Entry 4C2M (X-ray diffraction, 2.80 A resolution); this record covers chains A and E of the 15 polymer chains in the assembly.

[Chain A]
Protein: DNA-directed RNA polymerase I subunit RPA190
Organism: Saccharomyces cerevisiae
Notes: EC 2.7.7.6
UniProt: P10964 (RPA1_YEAST); numbering as in UniProt (aligned over 1-1664)
Chain sequence (1664 residues; each row starts with the number of its first residue):
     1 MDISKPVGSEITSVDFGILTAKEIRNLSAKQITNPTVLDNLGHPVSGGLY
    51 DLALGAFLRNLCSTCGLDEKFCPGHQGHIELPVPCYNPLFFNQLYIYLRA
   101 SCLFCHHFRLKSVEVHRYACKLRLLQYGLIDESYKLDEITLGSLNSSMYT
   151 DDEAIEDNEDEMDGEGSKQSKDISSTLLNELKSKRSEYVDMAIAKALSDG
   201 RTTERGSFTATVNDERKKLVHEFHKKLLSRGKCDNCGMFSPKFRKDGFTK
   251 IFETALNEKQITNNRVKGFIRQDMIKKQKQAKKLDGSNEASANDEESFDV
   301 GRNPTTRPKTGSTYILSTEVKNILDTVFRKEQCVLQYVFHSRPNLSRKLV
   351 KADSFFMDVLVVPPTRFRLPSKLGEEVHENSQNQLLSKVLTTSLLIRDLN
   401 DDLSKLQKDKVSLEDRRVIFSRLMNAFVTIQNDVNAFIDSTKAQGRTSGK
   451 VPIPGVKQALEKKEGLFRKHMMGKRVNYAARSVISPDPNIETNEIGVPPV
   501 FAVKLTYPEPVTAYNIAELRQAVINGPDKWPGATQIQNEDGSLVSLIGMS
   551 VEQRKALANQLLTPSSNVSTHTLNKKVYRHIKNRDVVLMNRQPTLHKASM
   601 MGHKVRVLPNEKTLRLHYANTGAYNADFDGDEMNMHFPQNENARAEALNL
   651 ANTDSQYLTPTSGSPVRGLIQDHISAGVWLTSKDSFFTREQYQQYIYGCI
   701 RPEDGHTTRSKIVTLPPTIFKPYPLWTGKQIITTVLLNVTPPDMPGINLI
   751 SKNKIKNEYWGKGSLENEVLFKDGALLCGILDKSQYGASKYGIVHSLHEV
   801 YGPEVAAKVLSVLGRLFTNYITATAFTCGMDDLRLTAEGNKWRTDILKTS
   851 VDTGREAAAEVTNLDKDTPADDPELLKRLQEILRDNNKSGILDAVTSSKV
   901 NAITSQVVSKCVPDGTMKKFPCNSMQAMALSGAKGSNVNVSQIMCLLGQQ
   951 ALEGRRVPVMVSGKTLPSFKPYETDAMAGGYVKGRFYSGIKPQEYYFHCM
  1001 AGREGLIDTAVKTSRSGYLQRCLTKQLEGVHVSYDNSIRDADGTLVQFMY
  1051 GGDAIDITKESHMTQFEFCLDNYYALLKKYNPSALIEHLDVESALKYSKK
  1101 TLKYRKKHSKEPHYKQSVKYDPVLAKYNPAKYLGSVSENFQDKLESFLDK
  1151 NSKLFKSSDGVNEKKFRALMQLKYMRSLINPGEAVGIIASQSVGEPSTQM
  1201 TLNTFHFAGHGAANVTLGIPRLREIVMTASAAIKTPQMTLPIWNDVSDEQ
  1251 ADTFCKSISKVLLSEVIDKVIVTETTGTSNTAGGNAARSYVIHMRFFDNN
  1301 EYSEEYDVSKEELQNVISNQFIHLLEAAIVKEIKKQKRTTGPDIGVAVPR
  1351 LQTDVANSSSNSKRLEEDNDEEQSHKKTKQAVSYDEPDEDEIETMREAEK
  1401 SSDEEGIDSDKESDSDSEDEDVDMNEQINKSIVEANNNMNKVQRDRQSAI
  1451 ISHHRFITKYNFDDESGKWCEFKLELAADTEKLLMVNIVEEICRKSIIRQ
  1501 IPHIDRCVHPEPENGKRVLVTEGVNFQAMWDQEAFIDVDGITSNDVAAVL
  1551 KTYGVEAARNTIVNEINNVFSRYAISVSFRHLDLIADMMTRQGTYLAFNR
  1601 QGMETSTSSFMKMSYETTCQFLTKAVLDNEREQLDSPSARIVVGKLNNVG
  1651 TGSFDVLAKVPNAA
Disordered / not traced: 142-173, 274-311, 1206-1212, 1277-1285, 1340-1341, 1350-1360, 1396-1439
Metal / ion sites: Zn2+ site 1: Cys62, Cys65, Cys72, His75; Zn2+ site 2: Cys102, Cys105, Cys233, Cys236
What the authors report for this chain:
  - contacts within the chain: Arg1015-Asp1385, Arg1015-Asp1388
  - catalytic residues: Asp627, Asp629, Asp631 (proposed by the authors, not directly observed)
  - conformationally variable residues (side-chain flip): Asp627, Asp629

[Chain E]
Protein: DNA-directed RNA polymerases I, II, and III subunit rpabc 1
Organism: Saccharomyces cerevisiae
UniProt: P20434 (RPAB1_YEAST); numbering as in UniProt (aligned over 1-215)
Chain sequence (215 residues; numbered 1 to 215; the number before each row is that of its first residue):
     1 MDQENERNISRLWRAFRTVKEMVKDRGYFITQEEVELPLEDFKAKYCDSM
    51 GRPQRKMMSFQANPTEESISKFPDMGSLWVEFCDEPSVGVKTMKTFVIHI
   101 QEKNFQTGIFVYQNNITPSAMKLVPSIPPATIETFNEAALVVNITHHELV
   151 PKHIRLSSDEKRELLKRYRLKESQLPRIQRADPVALYLGLKRGEVVKIIR
   201 KSETSGRYASYRICM
Disordered / not traced: 1-3

[Chain A / chain E interface]
Pairs across the interface - 101 pairs, chain A then chain E:
  Ile130(A) - Met215(E)  hydrophobic
  Asp131(A) - Arg192(E)
  Asp131(A) - Met215(E)
  Tyr134(A) - Arg192(E)
  Ser207(A) - Lys171(E)  hydrogen bond
  Thr209(A) - Ser173(E)  hydrogen bond
  Thr209(A) - Gln174(E)
  Thr211(A) - Ser173(E)  hydrogen bond (side chain-backbone)
  Thr211(A) - Arg177(E)
  Asp214(A) - Arg177(E)  salt bridge
  Glu215(A) - Arg177(E)  salt bridge
  Asp1035(A) - Tyr168(E)
  Arg1039(A) - Tyr168(E)  hydrogen bond (side chain-backbone)
  Arg1039(A) - Leu170(E)
  Asp1042(A) - Gln174(E)  hydrogen bond (backbone-side chain)
  Gly1043(A) - Gln174(E)
  Thr1044(A) - Gln174(E)
  Leu1045(A) - Gln174(E)  hydrogen bond (backbone-backbone)
  Leu1045(A) - Pro176(E)
  Phe1048(A) - Tyr168(E)
  Phe1048(A) - Leu175(E)  hydrophobic
  Phe1048(A) - Tyr208(E)  hydrogen bond (backbone-side chain)
  Phe1048(A) - Ser210(E)
  Phe1048(A) - Tyr211(E)
  Met1049(A) - Tyr208(E)  hydrogen bond (backbone-side chain)
  Gly1051(A) - Ser202(E)  hydrogen bond (backbone-side chain)
  Gly1051(A) - Thr204(E)
  Gly1051(A) - Ser205(E)
  Gly1052(A) - Ser205(E)  hydrogen bond (backbone-side chain)
  Gly1052(A) - Tyr208(E)
  Asp1053(A) - Thr204(E)
  Asp1053(A) - Ser205(E)
  His1113(A) - Thr145(E)
  His1113(A) - His146(E)
  His1113(A) - His147(E)  hydrogen bond (side chain-backbone)
  His1113(A) - Val150(E)  hydrogen bond (side chain-backbone)
  Tyr1114(A) - Thr145(E)
  Tyr1114(A) - His146(E)
  Tyr1114(A) - Lys152(E)  hydrogen bond (backbone-side chain)
  Lys1115(A) - Gln32(E)  hydrogen bond
  Val1118(A) - Ile154(E)  hydrophobic
  Val1118(A) - Ile199(E)  hydrophobic
  Tyr1120(A) - Arg207(E)  hydrogen bond (backbone-side chain)
  Asp1121(A) - Lys197(E)  salt bridge
  Asp1121(A) - Arg207(E)
  Pro1122(A) - Arg207(E)
  Ala1125(A) - Arg167(E)  hydrogen bond (backbone-side chain)
  Lys1126(A) - Arg167(E)
  Ser1137(A) - Ser205(E)
  Glu1138(A) - Gly206(E)
  Glu1138(A) - Arg207(E)  salt bridge
  Asn1139(A) - Glu203(E)  hydrogen bond (side chain-backbone)
  Asn1139(A) - Thr204(E)  hydrogen bond (side chain-backbone)
  Asn1139(A) - Ser205(E)  hydrogen bond (side chain-backbone)
  Asn1139(A) - Gly206(E)
  Trp1530(A) - Arg14(E)  hydrogen bond (backbone-side chain)
  Trp1530(A) - Ala138(E)
  Trp1530(A) - Val142(E)  hydrophobic
  Asp1531(A) - Arg11(E)  salt bridge
  Glu1533(A) - Arg14(E)  salt bridge
  Val1538(A) - Val142(E)  hydrophobic
  Val1538(A) - His147(E)
  Asp1539(A) - His146(E)
  Asp1539(A) - His147(E)
  Asp1539(A) - Glu148(E)  hydrogen bond (backbone-backbone)
  Gly1540(A) - Glu148(E)
  Ile1541(A) - His147(E)  hydrogen bond (backbone-side chain)
  Lys1551(A) - Pro183(E)
  Thr1552(A) - Ile144(E)
  Thr1552(A) - Pro183(E)
  Tyr1553(A) - Ile144(E)  hydrophobic
  Tyr1553(A) - His147(E)
  Tyr1553(A) - Val150(E)
  Tyr1553(A) - Val184(E)
  Gly1554(A) - Asp182(E)
  Gly1554(A) - Pro183(E)
  Val1555(A) - Asp182(E)  hydrogen bond (backbone-side chain)
  Val1555(A) - Arg212(E)
  Glu1556(A) - Leu149(E)
  Glu1556(A) - Pro151(E)
  Glu1556(A) - His153(E)
  Glu1556(A) - Ile198(E)
  Glu1556(A) - Arg200(E)  salt bridge
  Glu1556(A) - Arg212(E)  salt bridge
  Ala1557(A) - Leu149(E)
  Ala1557(A) - Val150(E)  hydrophobic
  Arg1559(A) - Arg200(E)
  Asn1560(A) - Leu149(E)  hydrogen bond (side chain-backbone)
  Thr1561(A) - Leu149(E)
  Phe1579(A) - Glu203(E)
  Arg1580(A) - Thr204(E)
  Asp1583(A) - Ser202(E)
  Asp1587(A) - Arg200(E)  salt bridge
  Thr1590(A) - Arg212(E)  hydrogen bond (backbone-side chain)
  Arg1591(A) - Pro176(E)
  Arg1591(A) - Arg177(E)  hydrogen bond (backbone-backbone)
  Gln1592(A) - Arg177(E)  hydrogen bond
  Gln1592(A) - Gln179(E)  hydrogen bond (backbone-side chain)
  Gly1593(A) - Arg177(E)  hydrogen bond (backbone-backbone)
  Gly1593(A) - Gln179(E)
  Thr1594(A) - Gln179(E)
Interface residues without a listed pair, chain A (66 interface residues in all): Val212, Val1046, Gln1047, Arg1105, Leu1124, Tyr1127, Thr1542, Leu1550, Asn1564
Interface residues without a listed pair, chain E (53 interface residues in all): Ser10, Ala139, Val141, Asn143, Leu164, Arg169, Ile178, Ala209

[Overview]
66 residues of chain A face 53 of chain E across their interface; the contacts include 29 hydrogen bonds and 9
salt bridges. Among the polar pairs are Asp214(A)-Arg177(E), Glu215(A)-Arg177(E) and Asp1121(A)-Lys197(E).
Cys62(A), Cys65(A), Cys72(A) and His75(A) form the Zn2+ site 1. The paper reports catalytic residues
Asp627(A), Asp629(A) and Asp631(A); conformational variability at Asp627(A) and Asp629(A).
Chain A is DNA-directed RNA polymerase I subunit RPA190 and chain E is DNA-directed RNA polymerases I, II, and
III subunit rpabc 1, both from Saccharomyces cerevisiae; the structure, Structure of RNA polymerase I at 2.8 A
resolution, was determined by X-ray diffraction.
